Entry 4Z2E (X-ray diffraction, 3.46 A resolution); this record covers chains A and B of the 8 polymer chains in the assembly.

# Chain A (and B)
Protein: DNA gyrase subunit A
Source organism: Streptococcus pneumoniae
Notes: EC 5.99.1.3; chain B of this document is another copy of the same molecule, construct and numbering; everything in this record applies to it too
Reference sequence: Q9R867 (Q9R867_STREE); numbering as in UniProt (aligned over 1-493)
Amino-acid sequence (499 residues; row label = number of the first residue in the row):
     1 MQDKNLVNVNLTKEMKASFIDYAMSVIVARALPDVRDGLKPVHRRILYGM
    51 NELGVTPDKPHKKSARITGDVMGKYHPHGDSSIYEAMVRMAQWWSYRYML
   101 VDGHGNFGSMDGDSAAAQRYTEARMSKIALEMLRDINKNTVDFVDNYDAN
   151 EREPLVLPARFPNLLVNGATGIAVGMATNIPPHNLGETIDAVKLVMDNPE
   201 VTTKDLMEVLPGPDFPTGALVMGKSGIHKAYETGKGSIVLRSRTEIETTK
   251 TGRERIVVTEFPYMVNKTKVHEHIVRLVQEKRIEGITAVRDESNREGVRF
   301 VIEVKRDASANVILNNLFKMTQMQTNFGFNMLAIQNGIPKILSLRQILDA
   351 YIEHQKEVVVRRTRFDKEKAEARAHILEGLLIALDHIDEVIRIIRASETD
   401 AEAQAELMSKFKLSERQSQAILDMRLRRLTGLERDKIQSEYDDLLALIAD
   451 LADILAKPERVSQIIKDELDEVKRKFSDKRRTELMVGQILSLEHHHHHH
Disordered / not traced: 1, 487-499 (chain B: 1, 246-255, 303-305, 487-499)
Construct notes: expression tag (494-499)

# Interface between chain A and chain B
Pairs across the interface - 43 pairs, chain A then chain B:
  A65(A) - G69(B)
  A65(A) - M72(B)  hydrophobic
  R66(A) - G69(B)
  R66(A) - D70(B)  salt bridge
  R66(A) - G73(B)
  G69(A) - A65(B)
  G69(A) - R66(B)
  M72(A) - A65(B)  hydrophobic
  G73(A) - R66(B)
  K74(A) - R66(B)
  H78(A) - R119(B)
  R119(A) - M72(B)
  R119(A) - H78(B)
  R119(A) - G79(B)
  I394(A) - T430(B)
  R395(A) - L429(B)
  R395(A) - G431(B)
  S397(A) - T430(B)
  S397(A) - G431(B)
  D400(A) - R427(B)
  D400(A) - T430(B)
  I421(A) - L426(B)
  L422(A) - R425(B)
  L422(A) - L426(B)  hydrogen bond (backbone-backbone)
  L422(A) - R427(B)  hydrogen bond (backbone-backbone)
  D423(A) - R425(B)
  D423(A) - R427(B)
  M424(A) - M424(B)
  M424(A) - R425(B)
  M424(A) - L426(B)  hydrogen bond (backbone-backbone)
  R425(A) - L422(B)
  R425(A) - D423(B)  hydrogen bond (side chain-backbone)
  R425(A) - M424(B)
  R425(A) - R425(B)
  L426(A) - I394(B)
  L426(A) - I421(B)
  L426(A) - L422(B)  hydrogen bond (backbone-backbone)
  L426(A) - M424(B)  hydrogen bond (backbone-backbone)
  R427(A) - D400(B)
  R427(A) - L422(B)  hydrogen bond (backbone-backbone)
  L429(A) - I394(B)
  L429(A) - R395(B)
  T430(A) - I394(B)
Other interface residues (no listed pair), chain A (25 interface residues in all): K63, D70, E398, G431
Other interface residues (no listed pair), chain B (27 interface residues in all): P77, D80, S397, Q419, L432

# Overview
The interface between chain A and chain B involves 25 residues on one side and 27 on the other, with 7
hydrogen bonds and 1 salt bridge. Among the polar pairs are R66(A)-D70(B), R425(A)-D423(B) and
L422(A)-L426(B).
Both chains are DNA gyrase subunit A (Streptococcus pneumoniae). Entry 4Z2E (Quinolone(Trovafloxacin)-DNA
cleavage complex of gyrase from S. pneumoniae) was determined by X-ray diffraction.
